PDB entry 7MUQ | electron microscopy, 4.60 A resolution (low resolution: residue-level contacts below are approximate; hydrogen-bond / salt-bridge calls are withheld) | chains DG and EG of the 205 polymer chains in the assembly

[Chain DG (and EG)]
Molecule: IcmE protein
Organism: Legionella pneumophila
Notes: chain EG of this document is another copy of the same molecule, construct and numbering; everything in this record applies to it too
UniProtKB: O53087 (O53087_LEGPN); numbering as in UniProt (aligned over 1-1048)
Sequence (1048 residues; each row starts with the number of its first residue):
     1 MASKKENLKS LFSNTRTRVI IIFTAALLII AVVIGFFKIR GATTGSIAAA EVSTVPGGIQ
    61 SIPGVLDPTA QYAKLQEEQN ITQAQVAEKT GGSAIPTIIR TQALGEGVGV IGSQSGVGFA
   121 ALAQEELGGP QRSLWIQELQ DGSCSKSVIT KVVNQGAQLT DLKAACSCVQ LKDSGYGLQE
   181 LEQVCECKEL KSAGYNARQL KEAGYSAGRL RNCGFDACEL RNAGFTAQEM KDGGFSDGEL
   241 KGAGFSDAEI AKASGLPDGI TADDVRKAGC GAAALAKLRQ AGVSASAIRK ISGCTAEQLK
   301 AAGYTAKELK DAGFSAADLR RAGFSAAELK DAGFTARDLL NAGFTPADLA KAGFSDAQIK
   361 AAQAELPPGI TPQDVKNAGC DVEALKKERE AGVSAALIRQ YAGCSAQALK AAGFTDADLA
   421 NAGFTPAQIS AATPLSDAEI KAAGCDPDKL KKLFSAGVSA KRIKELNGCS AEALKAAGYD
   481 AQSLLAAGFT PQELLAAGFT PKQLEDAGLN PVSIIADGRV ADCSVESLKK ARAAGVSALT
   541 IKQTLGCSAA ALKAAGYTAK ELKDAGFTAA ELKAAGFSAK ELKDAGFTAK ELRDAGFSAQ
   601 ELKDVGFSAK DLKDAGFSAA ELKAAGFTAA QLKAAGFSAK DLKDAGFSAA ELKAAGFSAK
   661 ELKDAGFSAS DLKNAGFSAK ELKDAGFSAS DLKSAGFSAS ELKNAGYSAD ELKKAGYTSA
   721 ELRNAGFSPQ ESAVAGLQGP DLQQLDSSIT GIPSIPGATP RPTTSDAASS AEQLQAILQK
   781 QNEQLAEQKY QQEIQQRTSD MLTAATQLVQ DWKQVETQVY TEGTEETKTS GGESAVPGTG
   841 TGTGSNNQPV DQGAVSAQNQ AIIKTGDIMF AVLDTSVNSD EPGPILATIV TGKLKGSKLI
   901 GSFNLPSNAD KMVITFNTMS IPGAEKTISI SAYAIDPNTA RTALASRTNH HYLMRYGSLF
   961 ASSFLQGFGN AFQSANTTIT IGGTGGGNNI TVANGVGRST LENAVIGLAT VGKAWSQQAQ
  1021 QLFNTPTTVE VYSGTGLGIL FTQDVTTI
Disordered / not traced: 1-861, 979-998, 1047-1048

[Chain DG / chain EG interface]
Contacting residue pairs (55; chain DG residue first):
  D874(DG) - A940(EG)
  T875(DG) - I935(EG)
  T875(DG) - A940(EG)
  T875(DG) - L1040(EG)
  S876(DG) - A940(EG)
  S876(DG) - R941(EG)
  S876(DG) - T942(EG)
  V877(DG) - T942(EG)
  N878(DG) - D910(EG)
  D880(DG) - D910(EG)
  E881(DG) - P906(EG)
  E881(DG) - S907(EG)
  E881(DG) - N908(EG)
  E881(DG) - K911(EG)
  P884(DG) - Y933(EG)
  P884(DG) - L1040(EG)
  L886(DG) - G866(EG)
  L886(DG) - L1040(EG)
  L886(DG) - F1041(EG)
  K898(DG) - K864(EG)
  K898(DG) - T865(EG)
  K898(DG) - G866(EG)
  I900(DG) - G866(EG)
  I900(DG) - F1041(EG)
  I900(DG) - T1042(EG)
  S920(DG) - K864(EG)
  S920(DG) - T865(EG)
  I921(DG) - K864(EG)
  P922(DG) - K864(EG)
  E925(DG) - I862(EG)
  T927(DG) - T865(EG)
  E1002(DG) - F972(EG)
  E1002(DG) - A975(EG)
  N1003(DG) - F968(EG)
  N1003(DG) - F972(EG)
  I1006(DG) - F964(EG)
  I1006(DG) - G967(EG)
  I1006(DG) - F968(EG)
  I1006(DG) - A971(EG)
  G1007(DG) - F964(EG)
  T1010(DG) - S963(EG)
  T1010(DG) - Q966(EG)
  T1010(DG) - G967(EG)
  V1011(DG) - F960(EG)
  V1011(DG) - S963(EG)
  V1011(DG) - F964(EG)
  A1014(DG) - L959(EG)
  A1014(DG) - Q1020(EG)
  Q1017(DG) - Q1020(EG)
  Q1018(DG) - Q1020(EG)
  Q1018(DG) - F1023(EG)
  V1031(DG) - R941(EG)
  Y1032(DG) - R941(EG)
  S1033(DG) - A940(EG)
  S1033(DG) - R941(EG)
Also at the interface, not in a pair above, chain DG (31 interface residues in all): S999, W1015, E1030
Also at the interface, not in a pair above, chain EG (31 interface residues in all): T939, N970

[In short]
Chain DG and chain EG each contribute 31 residues to their interface.
Chain DG and chain EG are both IcmE protein (Legionella pneumophila); the structure, Reconstruction of the
Legionella pneumophila Dot/Icm T4SS 3DVA Map 1, was determined by electron microscopy together with 7MUC,
7MUD, 7MUE, 7MUS, 7MUV, 7MUW and 7MUY from the same study.
